PDB entry 6VM1 | electron microscopy, 7.90 A resolution (low resolution: residue-level contacts below are approximate; hydrogen-bond / salt-bridge calls are withheld) | chains I and J of the 26 polymer chains in the assembly

[Chain I]
Protein: ATP synthase subunit b, chloroplastic
Source organism: Spinacia oleracea
UniProt: P06453 (ATPF_SPIOL); residue numbers follow UniProt; this construct covers 1-184
Sequence (184 residues; row label = number of the first residue in the row):
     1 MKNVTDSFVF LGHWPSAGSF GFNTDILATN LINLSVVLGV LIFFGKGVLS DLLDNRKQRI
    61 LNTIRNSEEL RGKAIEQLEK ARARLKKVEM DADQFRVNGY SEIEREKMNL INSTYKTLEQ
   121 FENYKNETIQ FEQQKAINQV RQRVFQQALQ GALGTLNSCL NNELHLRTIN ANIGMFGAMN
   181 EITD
Unresolved in the structure: 1-34, 183-184

[Chain J]
Protein: ATP synthase subunit b', chloroplastic
Source organism: Spinacia oleracea
UniProt: P31853 (ATPX_SPIOL); numbering as in UniProt (aligned over 1-222)
Sequence (222 residues; row label = number of the first residue in the row):
     1 MANMLVASSS KTLPTTTTTT ITPKPKFPLL KTPLLKLSPP QLPPLKHLNL SVLKSAAITA
    61 TPLTLSFLLP YPSLAEEIEK ASLFDFNLTL PIIMAEFLFL MFALDKIYYT PLGDFMDKRD
   121 ASIKEQLSGV KDTSSEVKQL EEQANAVMRA ARAEISAALN KMKKETQLEV EAKLAEGRKK
   181 IEVELQEALG SLEQQKEDTI KSLDSQISAL SDDIVKKVLP VS
Unresolved in the structure: 1-89, 221-222

[Chain I / chain J interface]
Contacting residue pairs (28):
  Ser67(I) - Gln126(J)
  Ser67(I) - Leu127(J)
  Ser67(I) - Val130(J)
  Leu70(I) - Val130(J)
  Ala74(I) - Thr133(J)
  Ala74(I) - Ser134(J)
  Ala74(I) - Val137(J)
  Gln77(I) - Val137(J)
  Leu78(I) - Val137(J)
  Leu78(I) - Leu140(J)
  Ala81(I) - Leu140(J)
  Ala81(I) - Glu141(J)
  Ala81(I) - Ala144(J)
  Leu85(I) - Ala144(J)
  Leu85(I) - Val147(J)
  Val88(I) - Met148(J)
  Gly99(I) - Leu159(J)
  Tyr100(I) - Leu159(J)
  Tyr100(I) - Met162(J)
  Ile103(I) - Lys163(J)
  Lys107(I) - Val170(J)
  Ile129(I) - Leu192(J)
  Val144(I) - Ser211(J)
  Gln147(I) - Ser211(J)
  Ala148(I) - Ser211(J)
  Ala148(I) - Ile214(J)
  Ala148(I) - Val215(J)
  Ala152(I) - Val215(J)
Other interface residues (no listed pair), chain I (26 interface residues in all): Ile60, Ile64, Arg71, Ala92, Arg96, Thr114, Leu118, Ala136, Gly151
Other interface residues (no listed pair), chain J (32 interface residues in all): Ile123, Glu136, Gln143, Ala151, Ile155, Thr166, Leu174, Gly177, Arg178, Ile181, Ile200, Ile207, Val218

[Overview]
The interface between chain I and chain J involves 26 residues on one side and 32 on the other.
Chain I is ATP synthase subunit b, chloroplastic and chain J is ATP synthase subunit b', chloroplastic, both
from Spinacia oleracea; the structure, Chloroplast ATP synthase (C3, CF1FO), was determined by electron
microscopy, deposited together with 6VM4, 6VMB, 6VMD, 6VMG, 6VOF, 6VOG and 8 further entries.
